1FFY - chains T and A; structure by X-ray diffraction, 2.20 A resolution.

== Chain T ==
Molecule: Isoleucyl-trna
Sequence (75 nucleotides; each row starts with the number of its first residue):
     1 GGGCUUGUAG CUCAGGUGGU U
   21A A
    22 GAGCGCACCC CUGAUAAGGG UGAGGUCGGU GGUUCAAGUC CACUCAGGCC CAC
Bound ions: Mg2+ site 1: U8, A9; Mg2+ site 2 near A14 (its only coordinating residue here); Mg2+ site 3: G16, G19, G59, U60; Mg2+ site 4 near C25 (its only coordinating residue here); Mg2+ site 5: G26, G43; K+: C32, U33, U36, A38; Mg2+ site 6: C48, G50

== Chain A ==
Molecule: Isoleucyl-tRNA synthetase
Organism: Staphylococcus aureus
Notes: EC 6.1.1.5
Reference sequence: P41972 (SYI1_STAAU); aligned to UniProt positions 6-922 over residues 1-917 (the alignment contains insertions or deletions, so no single offset holds)
Sequence (917 residues; row label = number of the first residue in the row):
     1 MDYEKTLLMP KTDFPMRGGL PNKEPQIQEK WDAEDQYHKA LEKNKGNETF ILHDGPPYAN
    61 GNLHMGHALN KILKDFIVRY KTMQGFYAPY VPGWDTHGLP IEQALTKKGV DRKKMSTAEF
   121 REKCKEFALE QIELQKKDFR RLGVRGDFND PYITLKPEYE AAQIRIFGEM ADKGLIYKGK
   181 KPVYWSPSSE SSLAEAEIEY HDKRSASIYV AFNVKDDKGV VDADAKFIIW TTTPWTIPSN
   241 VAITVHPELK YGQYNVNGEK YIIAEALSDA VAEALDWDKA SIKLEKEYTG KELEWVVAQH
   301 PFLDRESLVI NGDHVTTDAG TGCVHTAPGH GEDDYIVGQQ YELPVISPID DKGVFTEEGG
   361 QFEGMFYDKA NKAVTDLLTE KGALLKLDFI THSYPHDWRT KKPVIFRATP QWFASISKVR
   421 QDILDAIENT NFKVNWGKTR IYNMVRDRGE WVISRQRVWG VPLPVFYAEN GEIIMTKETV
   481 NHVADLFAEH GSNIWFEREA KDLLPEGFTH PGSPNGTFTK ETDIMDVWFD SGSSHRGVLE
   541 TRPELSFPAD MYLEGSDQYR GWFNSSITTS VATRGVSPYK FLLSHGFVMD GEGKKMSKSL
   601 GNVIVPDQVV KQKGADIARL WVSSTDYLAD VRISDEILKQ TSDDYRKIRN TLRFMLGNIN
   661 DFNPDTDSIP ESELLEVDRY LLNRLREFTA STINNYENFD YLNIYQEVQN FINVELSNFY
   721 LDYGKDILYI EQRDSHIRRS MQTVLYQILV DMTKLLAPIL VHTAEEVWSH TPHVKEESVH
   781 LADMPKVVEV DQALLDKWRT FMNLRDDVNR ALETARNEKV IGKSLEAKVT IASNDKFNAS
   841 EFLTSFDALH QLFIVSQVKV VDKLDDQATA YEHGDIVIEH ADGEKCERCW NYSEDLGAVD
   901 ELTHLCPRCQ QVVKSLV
Construct notes: conflict Glu4 (Lys in P41972), Lys5 (Glu in P41972), Trp295 (Tyr in P41972), Gln340 (Lys in P41972), Asp644 (Val in P41972)
Bound ions: Zn2+ site 1: Asp13, His201; Mg2+: Asn703 (shared with A14(T) of chain T); Zn2+ site 2: Cys886, Cys889, Cys906, Cys909
Ligand contacts: mupirocin (MRC): Gly55, Pro56, Pro57, Tyr58, His64, Gly66, His67, Asn70, Asp95, Trp528, Ser531, Glu554, Gly555, Asp557, Gln558, Trp562, His585, Gly586, Phe587, Val588, Met596, Ser597, Lys598

== Chain T / chain A interface ==
Pairs across the interface (96; chain T residue first):
  G3(T) - Arg440(A)  base contact
  G3(T) - Asn443(A)  hydrogen bond to the sugar
  C4(T) - Trp436(A)  sugar contact
  C4(T) - Thr439(A)  sugar contact
  U5(T) - Trp436(A)  sugar contact
  G10(T) - Glu636(A)  hydrogen bond to the sugar
  G10(T) - Gln640(A)  base contact
  C11(T) - Glu636(A)  sugar contact
  C11(T) - Ile637(A)  phosphate contact
  C11(T) - Gln640(A)  hydrogen bond to the base
  U12(T) - Ser624(A)  hydrogen bond to the sugar
  U12(T) - Arg632(A)  salt bridge to the phosphate
  U12(T) - Ile637(A)  phosphate contact
  U12(T) - Gln640(A)  sugar contact
  U12(T) - Gln706(A)  base contact
  C13(T) - Ser624(A)  phosphate contact
  C13(T) - Thr625(A)  phosphate contact
  C13(T) - Asp626(A)  hydrogen bond to the phosphate
  C13(T) - Arg632(A)  salt bridge to the phosphate
  C13(T) - Leu702(A)  phosphate contact
  C13(T) - Gln706(A)  sugar contact
  A23(T) - Gln706(A)  base contact
  A23(T) - Asn710(A)  hydrogen bond to the sugar
  G24(T) - Gln640(A)  base contact
  G24(T) - Gln709(A)  hydrogen bond to the sugar
  G24(T) - Asn710(A)  hydrogen bond to the sugar
  G24(T) - Asn713(A)  hydrogen bond to the sugar
  G24(T) - Val714(A)  sugar contact
  C25(T) - Gln640(A)  hydrogen bond to the base
  C25(T) - Gln709(A)  sugar contact
  C25(T) - Asn713(A)  phosphate contact
  G26(T) - Asp643(A)  sugar contact
  C31(T) - Arg816(A)  sugar contact
  C31(T) - Lys819(A)  salt bridge to the phosphate
  C31(T) - Gly822(A)  hydrogen bond to the sugar
  C31(T) - Lys823(A)  hydrogen bond to the sugar
  C32(T) - Lys823(A)  phosphate contact
  U33(T) - Lys823(A)  salt bridge to the phosphate
  U33(T) - Trp890(A)  sugar contact
  G34(T) - Tyr3(A)  base contact
  G34(T) - Glu4(A)  base contact
  G34(T) - Leu7(A)  base contact
  G34(T) - Met9(A)  hydrogen bond to the sugar
  G34(T) - Tyr729(A)  sugar contact
  G34(T) - Glu887(A)  base contact
  G34(T) - Arg888(A)  hydrogen bond to the base
  G34(T) - Trp890(A)  phosphate contact
  A35(T) - Met9(A)  sugar contact
  A35(T) - Met16(A)  sugar contact
  A35(T) - Asn650(A)  base contact
  A35(T) - Arg653(A)  hydrogen bond to the sugar
  A35(T) - Phe654(A)  stacking on the base
  A35(T) - Ser717(A)  hydrogen bond to the base
  A35(T) - Lys725(A)  hydrogen bond to the base
  A35(T) - Tyr729(A)  hydrogen bond to the phosphate
  U36(T) - Arg653(A)  salt bridge to the phosphate
  A37(T) - Met16(A)  phosphate contact
  A37(T) - Arg17(A)  hydrogen bond to the base
  A38(T) - Met16(A)  sugar contact
  A38(T) - Asn650(A)  hydrogen bond to the sugar
  G39(T) - Lys647(A)  salt bridge to the phosphate
  G39(T) - Asn650(A)  phosphate contact
  G39(T) - Ser717(A)  hydrogen bond to the phosphate
  G39(T) - Asp722(A)  sugar contact
  G39(T) - Lys725(A)  hydrogen bond to the sugar
  G40(T) - Ser717(A)  hydrogen bond to the phosphate
  G40(T) - Asn718(A)  hydrogen bond to the phosphate
  G40(T) - Asp722(A)  sugar contact
  G41(T) - Asn718(A)  phosphate contact
  G41(T) - Arg805(A)  salt bridge to the phosphate
  G41(T) - Asn809(A)  phosphate contact
  G41(T) - Glu813(A)  hydrogen bond to the sugar
  G41(T) - Arg816(A)  hydrogen bond to the sugar
  U42(T) - Asn809(A)  phosphate contact
  U42(T) - Arg810(A)  phosphate contact
  U42(T) - Glu813(A)  sugar contact
  G43(T) - Arg810(A)  salt bridge to the phosphate
  G68(T) - Gly593(A)  hydrogen bond to the sugar
  G68(T) - Lys594(A)  phosphate contact
  G69(T) - Met589(A)  sugar contact
  G69(T) - Gly593(A)  sugar contact
  G69(T) - Lys594(A)  phosphate contact
  G69(T) - Lys595(A)  hydrogen bond to the phosphate
  G69(T) - Asp630(A)  hydrogen bond to the sugar
  C70(T) - Arg440(A)  hydrogen bond to the base
  C70(T) - Ser556(A)  hydrogen bond to the sugar
  C70(T) - Asp557(A)  hydrogen bond to the sugar
  C70(T) - Phe587(A)  sugar contact
  C70(T) - Lys595(A)  salt bridge to the phosphate
  C71(T) - Arg440(A)  sugar contact
  C71(T) - Asp557(A)  sugar contact
  C71(T) - Arg560(A)  hydrogen bond to the sugar
  C72(T) - Arg560(A)  hydrogen bond to the sugar
  A73(T) - Val315(A)  sugar contact
  C74(T) - His314(A)  phosphate contact
  C74(T) - Asp333(A)  phosphate contact
Interface residues without a listed pair, chain T (33 interface residues in all): U6, C30
Interface residues without a listed pair, chain A (67 interface residues in all): Glu332, Ala629, Lys639, Asp644, Thr651, Tyr705, Leu721, Ile730, Asp806, Asn817, Cys889

== In short ==
The interface between chain T and chain A involves 33 residues on one side and 67 on the other; the contacts
include 34 hydrogen bonds, 9 salt bridges and 1 aromatic stacking contact. Among the polar pairs are
C11(T)-Gln640(A), C25(T)-Gln640(A) and G34(T)-Arg888(A).
Chain T is Isoleucyl-trna and chain A is Isoleucyl-tRNA synthetase (Staphylococcus aureus); the structure,
Insights into editing from an ile-tRNA synthetase structure with trna(ile) and mupirocin, was determined by
X-ray diffraction, deposited together with 1QU2 and 1QU3.
